PDB entry 6MZE | X-ray diffraction, 3.60 A resolution | chains B and F of the 14 polymer chains in the assembly

[Chain B]
Protein: Tubulin beta chain
Source organism: Sus scrofa
UniProtKB: P02554 (TBB_PIG); the author numbering skips numbers that UniProt does not, so the offset changes along the chain: 1-42 = UniProt 1-42; 45-360 = UniProt 43-358; 369-455 = UniProt 359-445
Sequence (445 residues; each row starts with the number of its first residue; note: 10 numbers in that range are skipped by the numbering (no residue carries them; nothing is unmodelled there)):
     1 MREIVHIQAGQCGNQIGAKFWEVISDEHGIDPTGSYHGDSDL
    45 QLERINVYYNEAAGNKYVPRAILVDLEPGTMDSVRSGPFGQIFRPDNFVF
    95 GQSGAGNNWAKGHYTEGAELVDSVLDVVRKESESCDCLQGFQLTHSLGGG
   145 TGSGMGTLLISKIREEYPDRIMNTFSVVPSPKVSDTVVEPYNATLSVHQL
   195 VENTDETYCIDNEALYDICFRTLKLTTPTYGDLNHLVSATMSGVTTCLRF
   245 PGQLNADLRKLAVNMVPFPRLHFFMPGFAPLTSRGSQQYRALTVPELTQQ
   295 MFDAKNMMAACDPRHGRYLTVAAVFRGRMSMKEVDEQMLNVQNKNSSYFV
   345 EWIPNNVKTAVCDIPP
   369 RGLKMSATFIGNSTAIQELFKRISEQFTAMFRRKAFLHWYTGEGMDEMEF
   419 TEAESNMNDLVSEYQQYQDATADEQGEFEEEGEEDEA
Unresolved in the structure: 55-61, 442-455
Residues lining bound ligands: GDP (guanosine-5'-diphosphate): G10, Q11, C12, Q15, I16, D69, N101, S140, G142, G143, G144, T145, G146, V171, P173, V177, S178, E183, N206, L209, Y224, L227, N228
Swiss-Prot annotation at these positions:
  - motif: M1 to I4 (MREI motif)
  - binding site (GTP): Q11, E71, S140, G144, T145, G146, N206, N228
  - binding site (Mg(2+)): E71
  - modified residue: S40 (Phosphoserine), K60 (N6-acetyllysine), S174 (Phosphoserine), T287 (Phosphothreonine), T292 (Phosphothreonine), R320 (Omega-N-methylarginine), E448 (5-glutamyl polyglutamate)
  - cross-link (Glycyl lysine isopeptide (Lys-Gly)): K60 (interchain with G-Cter in ubiquitin), K326 (interchain with G-Cter in ubiquitin)

[Chain F]
Protein: Designed ankyrin repeat protein (DARPIN) D1
Source organism: Escherichia coli
Notes: antibody fragment or engineered binder
Sequence (169 residues; row label = number of the first residue in the row):
     1 MRGSHHHHHHGSDLGKKLLEAARAGQDDEVRILMANGADVNATDASGLTP
    51 LHLAATYGHLEIVEVLLKHGADVNAIDIMGSTPLHLAALIGHLEIVEVLL
   101 KHGADVNAVDTWGDTPLHLAAIMGHLEIVEVLLKHGADVNAQDKFGKTAF
   151 DISIDNGNEDLAEILQKLN
Unresolved in the structure: 1-12, 168-169

[Interface between chain B and chain F]
Contacting residue pairs (34; chain B residue first):
  P175(B) - M123(F)
  P175(B) - G124(F)
  K176(B) - G157(F)
  K176(B) - N158(F)
  K176(B) - D160(F)  salt bridge
  D179(B) - G124(F)
  D179(B) - H125(F)  salt bridge
  V181(B) - I90(F)
  V181(B) - M123(F)  hydrophobic
  V181(B) - H125(F)
  E207(B) - G157(F)
  Y210(B) - D160(F)
  D211(B) - G157(F)
  F214(B) - D160(F)
  R215(B) - E159(F)  salt bridge
  R215(B) - D160(F)  salt bridge
  R390(B) - N156(F)
  E393(B) - N156(F)  hydrogen bond
  Q394(B) - I122(F)
  A397(B) - L89(F)
  M398(B) - I90(F)  hydrophobic
  M398(B) - M123(F)  hydrophobic
  R400(B) - W112(F)
  R401(B) - L86(F)
  R401(B) - L89(F)
  R401(B) - D110(F)  salt bridge
  R401(B) - W112(F)
  R401(B) - D114(F)  salt bridge
  R401(B) - L119(F)
  A403(B) - I90(F)  hydrophobic
  F404(B) - Y57(F)
  F404(B) - I90(F)  hydrophobic
  H406(B) - R23(F)  hydrogen bond
  H406(B) - Y57(F)
Interface residues without a listed pair, chain B (20 interface residues in all): P184
Interface residues without a listed pair, chain F (20 interface residues in all): S81, I152

[Overview]
Chain B and chain F each contribute 20 residues to their interface, with 2 hydrogen bonds and 6 salt bridges.
Among the polar pairs are K176(B)-D160(F), D179(B)-H125(F) and R215(B)-E159(F). Bound to chain B: GDP.
Chain B is Tubulin beta chain (Sus scrofa) and chain F is Designed ankyrin repeat protein (DARPIN) D1
(Escherichia coli); the structure, Structural Basis of Tubulin Recruitment and Assembly by Microtubule
Polymerases with Tumor Overexpressed Gene (TOG) Domain ..., was determined by X-ray diffraction together with
6MZF and 6MZG from the same study.
